Entry 9HNY (electron microscopy, 3.30 A resolution); this record covers chains CA and Cp of the 105 polymer chains in the assembly.

Chain CA:
Molecule: 9S RNA
Organism: Trypanosoma brucei
Sequence (620 nucleotides; row label = number of the first residue in the row; note: 10 numbers in that range are skipped by the numbering (no residue carries them; nothing is unmodelled there); a row labelled like 384A-384J holds insertion residues (384A, then the next letters in order)):
     1 UAAAUUAUGG UCAAUUGUUA GUAUUCAUAU UAAUUUUUUU AAAUGUUUUA UCAUUUUAUA
    61 AAGGUUUAUU UUUGAAAGAU UUUUUGUAUA AAAUUUUAGG AAUAGUUAAU AAUAAUUUAU
   121 AAUUUUGAUU AGAUUGUUUU GUUAAUGCUA UUAGAUGGGU GUGGAAAAAU AAAAAAAAUA
   181 AUUAAUAUAU AUCAAUAAUA AAUUAAAUUA AUCUAUUAGU CAGAAAUGGA UGCCAGCCGU
   241 UGCGGUAAUU UCUAUGCUUU UAAAUAUUAU ACAAUUAUCA UAUUAAAUUG UUAAGUGCUG
   301 AUUUAACCAA UAAAAAUAUA AAUAAUUUUU AUUUGUUUUU AAACACCAUU AGGUAUAUGC
   361 AAAUAUAAAA UUAUAGUAAU UAUA
384A-384J AAUUAUAUUA
   390 UAUUAUA
   402 UUUAUUCAUA UAAUUAAUAG GAUAAUAUUU GUAGUUUUUG AUACCAUGAU AAGGAUUAUA
   462 AAUUGAAAGU GUUAAUAUCA UAAUCAAAAU UUAUUAUUUA UAUUAAAUAU GUAUGUGUAG
   522 AUAAAAUAAG AAAUUAAAAA GGUAUUGUUG CCCACCAAUU UUUAUAAUAA AAAUAACGUG
   582 CAGUAAUUAA UAUAUUUAUA AAAAUAUAUU UUUUUUUUU
Not modelled in the structure: 208-227, 254-260, 349-353, 384A-384J, 402-416, 431-440, 489-510, 523-529, 538-559
Construct notes: conflict U614 (A1802 in X02547.1), U615 (G1803 in X02547.1), U616 (C1804 in X02547.1), U618 (A1806 in X02547.1), U619 (A1807 in X02547.1), U620 (A1808 in X02547.1)

Chain Cp:
Protein: Protein FYV4, mitochondrial
Organism: Trypanosoma brucei
UniProt: A0A3L6L0Z8 (A0A3L6L0Z8_9TRYP); residues 1-187 here = UniProt positions 1-187
Amino-acid sequence (187 residues; numbered 1 to 187; the number before each row is that of its first residue):
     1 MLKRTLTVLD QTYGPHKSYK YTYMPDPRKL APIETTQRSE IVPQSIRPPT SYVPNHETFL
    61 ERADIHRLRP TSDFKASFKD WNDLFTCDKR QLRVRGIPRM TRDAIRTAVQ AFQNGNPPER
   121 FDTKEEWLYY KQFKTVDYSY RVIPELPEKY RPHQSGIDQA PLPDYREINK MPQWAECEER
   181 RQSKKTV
Not modelled in the structure: 1-11, 183-187

Interface between chain CA and chain Cp:
Contacting residue pairs (42):
  U44(CA) with Tyr138(Cp), hydrogen bond to the base
  G45(CA) with His66(Cp), hydrogen bond to the base; Arg67(Cp), salt bridge to the phosphate; Leu68(Cp), sugar contact; Thr123(Cp), hydrogen bond to the base; Lys124(Cp), base contact; Trp127(Cp), stacking on the base; Lys131(Cp), salt bridge to the phosphate; Tyr138(Cp), phosphate contact; Tyr140(Cp), base contact
  U46(CA) with Asp137(Cp), base contact; Tyr138(Cp), base contact; Ser139(Cp), base contact
  U47(CA) with Ser139(Cp), base contact; Tyr140(Cp), hydrogen bond to the phosphate
  U48(CA) with Tyr140(Cp), base contact
  A169(CA) with Val136(Cp), base contact
  U170(CA) with Asp137(Cp), base contact
  A180(CA) with Thr107(Cp), base contact; Asn116(Cp), phosphate contact; Arg120(Cp), sugar contact
  A181(CA) with Thr107(Cp), sugar contact; Gln110(Cp), hydrogen bond to the sugar; Ala111(Cp), sugar contact; Asn114(Cp), phosphate contact; Asn116(Cp), hydrogen bond to the phosphate
  U182(CA) with Gln110(Cp), phosphate contact; Asn114(Cp), phosphate contact
  U183(CA) with Arg38(Cp), hydrogen bond to the sugar
  A184(CA) with Arg90(Cp), hydrogen bond to the sugar
  A185(CA) with Arg90(Cp), sugar contact
  U188(CA) with Arg99(Cp), salt bridge to the phosphate
  A189(CA) with Arg99(Cp), salt bridge to the phosphate
  U190(CA) with Ile97(Cp), base contact; Pro98(Cp), phosphate contact; Arg99(Cp), hydrogen bond to the sugar; Arg102(Cp), base contact
  A191(CA) with Leu68(Cp), base contact; Pro98(Cp), phosphate contact; Arg99(Cp), salt bridge to the phosphate; Met100(Cp), hydrogen bond to the phosphate
  U192(CA) with Pro98(Cp), base contact
Also at the interface, not in a pair above, chain CA (22 interface residues in all): U49, U57, U179, U186
Also at the interface, not in a pair above, chain Cp (26 interface residues in all): Arg141

Summary:
Chain CA and chain Cp form an interface of 22 and 26 residues respectively; the contacts include 10 hydrogen
bonds, 5 salt bridges and 1 aromatic stacking contact. Polar contacts include U44(CA)-Tyr138(Cp),
G45(CA)-His66(Cp) and G45(CA)-Thr123(Cp).
Chain CA is 9S RNA and chain Cp is Protein FYV4, mitochondrial, both from Trypanosoma brucei; the structure,
Mitoribosomal small subunit in complex with Mettl15 and Mettl17, was determined by electron microscopy.
